Entry 7V0P (electron microscopy, 5.20 A resolution (low resolution: residue-level contacts below are approximate; hydrogen-bond / salt-bridge calls are withheld)); this record covers chains b and d of the 16 polymer chains in the assembly.

# Chain b (and d)
Molecule: Spike glycoprotein E2
Organism: Eastern equine encephalitis virus
Notes: chain d of this document is another copy of the same molecule, construct and numbering; everything in this record applies to it too
UniProtKB: Q4QXJ7 (POLS_EEEVF); residues 1-342 here correspond to UniProt positions 325-666 (UniProt number = residue number + 324)
Amino-acid sequence (342 residues; each row starts with the number of its first residue):
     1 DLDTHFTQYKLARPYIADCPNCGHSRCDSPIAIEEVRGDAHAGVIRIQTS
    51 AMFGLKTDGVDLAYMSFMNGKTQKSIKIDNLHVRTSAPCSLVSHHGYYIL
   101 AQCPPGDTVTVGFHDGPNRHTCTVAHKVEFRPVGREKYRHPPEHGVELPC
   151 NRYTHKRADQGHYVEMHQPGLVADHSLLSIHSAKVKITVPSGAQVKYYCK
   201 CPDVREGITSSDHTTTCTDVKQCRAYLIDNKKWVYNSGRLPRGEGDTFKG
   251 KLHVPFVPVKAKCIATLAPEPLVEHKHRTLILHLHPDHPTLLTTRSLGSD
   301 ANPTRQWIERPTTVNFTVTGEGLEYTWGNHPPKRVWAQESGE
Disulfide bonds: Cys19-Cys122, Cys22-Cys27, Cys89-Cys103, Cys150-Cys263, Cys199-Cys223, Cys201-Cys217

# Chain b / chain d interface
Pairs across the interface (5; chain b residue first):
  Gln102(b) with Gly23(d); His24(d)
  His140(b) with Asn21(d)
  Glu143(b) with Pro20(d); Arg26(d)
Other interface residues (no listed pair), chain b (5 interface residues in all): Ser90, Arg139
Other interface residues (no listed pair), chain d (7 interface residues in all): Asp107, Ala125

# Overview
5 residues of chain b and 7 residues of chain d are in contact.
Chain b and chain d are both Spike glycoprotein E2 (Eastern equine encephalitis virus); the structure, Cryo-EM
structure of SINV/EEEV in complex with Fab fragment of a potently neutralizing human antibody IgG-106, was
determined by electron microscopy (same publication as 7V0N and 7V0O).
